Entry 5ACM (X-ray diffraction, 1.05 A resolution); this record covers chain A.

[Chain A]
Name: MCG
From: Homo sapiens
Notes: fragment: ig lambda chain v-ii region mgc
UniProt: P01709 (LV206_HUMAN); numbering as in UniProt (aligned over 1-110)
Sequence (111 residues; numbered 0 to 110; the number before each row is that of its first residue; numbering starts at 0):
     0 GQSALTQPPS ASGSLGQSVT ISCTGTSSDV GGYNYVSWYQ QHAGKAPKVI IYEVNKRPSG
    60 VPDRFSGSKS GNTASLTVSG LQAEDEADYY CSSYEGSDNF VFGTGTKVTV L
Not modelled in the structure: 0-1
Differences from the reference sequence: expression tag (0)
Disulfides: Cys22-Cys90
Ligand contacts: 3,7-bis(dimethylamino)phenothiazin-5-ium (MBT): Tyr32, Tyr34, Tyr93, Asp97, Phe99
From the paper describing this entry:
  - binding site for 3,7-bis(dimethylamino)phenothiazin-5-ium: Tyr34, Tyr93, Asp97, Phe99
  - binding site for sulfate ion: Ser36

[Overview]
Ligands of chain A: 3,7-bis(dimethylamino)phenothiazin-5-ium. From the paper: a binding site for
3,7-bis(dimethylamino)phenothiazin-5-ium at Tyr34, Tyr93 and Asp97 among others; a binding site for sulfate
ion at Ser36.
Chain A is MCG (Homo sapiens); the structure, Mcg immunoglobulin variable domain with methylene blue, was
determined by X-ray diffraction together with 5ACL from the same study.
